Entry 4UAT (X-ray diffraction, 1.30 A resolution); this record covers chain A.

[Chain A]
Protein: Protein CbbY
Source organism: Rhodobacter sphaeroides
Reference sequence: P95649 (CBBY_RHOSH); residues 1-230 here = UniProt positions 1-230
Amino-acid sequence (230 residues; row label = number of the first residue in the row):
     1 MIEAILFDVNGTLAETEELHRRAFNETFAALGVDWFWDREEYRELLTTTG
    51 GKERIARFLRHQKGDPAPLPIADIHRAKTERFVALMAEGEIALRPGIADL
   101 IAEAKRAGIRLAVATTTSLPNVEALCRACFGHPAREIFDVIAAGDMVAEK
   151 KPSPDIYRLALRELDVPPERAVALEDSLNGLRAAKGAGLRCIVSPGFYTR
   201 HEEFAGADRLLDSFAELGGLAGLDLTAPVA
Not modelled in the structure: 226-230
Sequence notes: engineered mutation N10 (Asp in P95649)
Metal / ion sites: Mg2+: D8, N10, D176 (together with xylulose-1,5-bisphosphate)
Small-molecule neighbours: xylulose-1,5-bisphosphate (XBP): D8, V9, N10, E17, H20, F24, Y42, L46, T48, T49, G50, G51, R54, H75, K78, T115, T116, T117, S118, N121, K151, D176

[Summary]
Bound to chain A: xylulose-1,5-bisphosphate. The Mg2+ site is built by D8, N10 and D176.
Chain A is Protein CbbY (Rhodobacter sphaeroides); the structure, Crystal structure of CbbY (mutant D10N) from
Rhodobacter sphaeroides in complex with Xylulose-(1,5)bisphosphate, crystal form I, was determined by X-ray
diffraction, deposited together with 4UAR, 4UAS, 4UAU and 4UAV.
